7XBT - chain A; structure by X-ray diffraction, 1.84 A resolution.

== Chain A ==
Molecule: CmnG
From: Saccharothrix mutabilis subsp. capreolus
UniProtKB: A6YEH8 (A6YEH8_STRMP); residue numbers follow UniProt; this construct covers 1-513
Sequence (513 residues; row label = number of the first residue in the row):
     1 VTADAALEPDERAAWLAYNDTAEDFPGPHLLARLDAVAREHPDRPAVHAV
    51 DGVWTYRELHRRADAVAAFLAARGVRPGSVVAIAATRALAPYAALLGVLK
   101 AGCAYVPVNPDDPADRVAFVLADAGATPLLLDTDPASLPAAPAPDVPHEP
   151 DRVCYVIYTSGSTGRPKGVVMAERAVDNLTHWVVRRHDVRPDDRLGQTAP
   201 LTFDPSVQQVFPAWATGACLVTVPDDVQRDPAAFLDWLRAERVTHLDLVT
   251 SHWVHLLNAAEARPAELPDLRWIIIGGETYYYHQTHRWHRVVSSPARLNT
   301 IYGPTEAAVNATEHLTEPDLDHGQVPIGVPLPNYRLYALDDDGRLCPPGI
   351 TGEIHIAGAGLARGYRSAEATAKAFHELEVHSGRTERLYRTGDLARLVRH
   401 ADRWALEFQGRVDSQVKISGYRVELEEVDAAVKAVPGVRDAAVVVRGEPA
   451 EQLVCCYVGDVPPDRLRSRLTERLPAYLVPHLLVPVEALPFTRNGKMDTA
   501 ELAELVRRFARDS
Disordered / not traced: 448-449, 490-513
Construct notes: conflict Val1 (Met in A6YEH8)
Metal / ion sites: Mg2+: Gly303, Val309 (together with adenosine monophosphate)
Residues lining bound ligands: adenosine monophosphate (AMP): Gly276, Gly277, Glu278, Thr279, Thr300, Ile301, Tyr302, Gly303, Pro304, Thr305, Val309, Ile327, Asp393, Phe408, Arg411, Lys417, Arg422

== In short ==
Bound to chain A: adenosine monophosphate. Gly303 and Val309 form the Mg2+ site.
Chain A is CmnG (Saccharothrix mutabilis subsp. capreolus); the structure, Crystal structure of the
adenylation domain of CmnG in complex with AMP, was determined by X-ray diffraction, deposited together with
7XBS, 7XBU and 7XBV.
